7EKC - chains A and B; structure by X-ray diffraction, 2.80 A resolution.

[Chain A]
Protein: Angiotensin-converting enzyme 2
From: Homo sapiens
Notes: EC 3.4.17.23, 3.4.17.-
Reference sequence: Q9BYF1 (ACE2_HUMAN); residue numbers follow UniProt; this construct covers 19-615
Sequence (603 residues; row label = number of the first residue in the row):
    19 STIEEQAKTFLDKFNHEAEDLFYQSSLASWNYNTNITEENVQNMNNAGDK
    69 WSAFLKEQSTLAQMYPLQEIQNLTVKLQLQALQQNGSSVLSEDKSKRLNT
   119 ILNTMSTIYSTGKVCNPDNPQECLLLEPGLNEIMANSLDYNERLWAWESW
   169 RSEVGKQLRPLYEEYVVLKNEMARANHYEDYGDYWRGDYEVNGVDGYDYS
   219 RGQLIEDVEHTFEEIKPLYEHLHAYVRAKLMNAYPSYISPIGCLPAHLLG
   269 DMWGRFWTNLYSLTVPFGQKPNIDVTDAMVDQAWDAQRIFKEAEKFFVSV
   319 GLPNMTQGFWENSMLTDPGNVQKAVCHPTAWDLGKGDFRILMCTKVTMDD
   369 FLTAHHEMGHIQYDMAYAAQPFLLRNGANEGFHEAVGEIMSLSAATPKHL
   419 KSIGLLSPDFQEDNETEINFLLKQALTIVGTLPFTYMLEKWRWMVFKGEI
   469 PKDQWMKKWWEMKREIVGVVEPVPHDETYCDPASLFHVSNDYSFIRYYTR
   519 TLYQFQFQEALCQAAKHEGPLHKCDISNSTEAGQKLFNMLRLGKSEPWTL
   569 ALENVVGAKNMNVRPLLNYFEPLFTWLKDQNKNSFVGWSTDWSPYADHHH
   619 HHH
Not modelled in the structure: 615-621
Sequence notes: expression tag (616-621)
Disulfide bonds: C133-C141, C344-C361, C530-C542
Covalently attached groups: N-acetylglucosamine (NAG) linked to N53, N90, N322, N432, N546
Ion coordination: Zn2+: H374, H378, E402
Swiss-Prot annotation at these positions:
  - region (Interaction with SARS-CoV spike glycoprotein): D30 to Y41, M82 to P84, K353 to R357
  - active site: E375 (Proton acceptor), H505 (Proton donor)
  - binding site (chloride): R169, W477, K481
  - binding site (substrate): R273, H345, P346, Y515
  - binding site (Zn(2+)): H374, H378, E402
  - glycosylation (N-linked (GlcNAc...) asparagine): N53, N90, N103, N322, N432, N546

[Chain B]
Protein: Spike protein S1
From: Severe acute respiratory syndrome coronavirus 2
Reference sequence: P0DTC2 (SPIKE_SARS2); residue numbers follow UniProt; this construct covers 319-541
Sequence (229 residues; row label = number of the first residue in the row):
   319 RVQPTESIVRFPNITNLCPFGEVFNATRFASVYAWNRKRISNCVADYSVL
   369 YNSASFSTFKCYGVSPTKLNDLCFTNVYADSFVIRGDEVRQIAPGQTGTI
   419 ADYNYKLPDDFTGCVIAWNSNNLDSKVGGNYNYLYRLFRKSNLKPFERDI
   469 STEIYQAGSTPCNGVKGFNCYFPLQSYGFQPTYGVGYQPYRVVVLSFELL
   519 HAPATVCGPKKSTNLVKNKCVNFHHHHHH
Not modelled in the structure: 319-332, 528-547
Sequence notes: engineered mutation T417 (Lys in P0DTC2), K484 (Glu in P0DTC2), Y501 (Asn in P0DTC2); expression tag (542-547)
Disulfide bonds: C336-C361, C379-C432, C391-C525, C480-C488
Covalently attached groups: N-acetylglucosamine (NAG) linked to N343
Swiss-Prot annotation at these positions:
  - region: R403 to D405 (Integrin-binding motif), N448 to F456 (Immunodominant HLA epitope recognized by the CD8+)
  - glycosylation: T323 (O-linked (GalNAc) threonine), S325 (O-linked (HexNAc...) serine), N331 (N-linked (GlcNAc...) (complex) asparagine), N343 (N-linked (GlcNAc...) (complex) asparagine)
From the paper describing this entry:
  - mutagenesis - E484K: unchanged binding to Angiotensin-converting enzyme 2 (chain A)

[How chain A and chain B interact]
Residue-residue contacts (37):
  S19(A) - A475(B)  hydrogen bond (side chain-backbone)
  Q24(A) - N487(B)  hydrogen bond
  T27(A) - F456(B)
  T27(A) - A475(B)
  T27(A) - Y489(B)
  F28(A) - Y489(B)
  D30(A) - F456(B)
  K31(A) - F456(B)
  K31(A) - Y489(B)
  K31(A) - Q493(B)
  H34(A) - Y453(B)
  H34(A) - L455(B)
  H34(A) - Q493(B)
  E37(A) - Y505(B)
  D38(A) - Y449(B)  hydrogen bond
  Y41(A) - Q498(B)
  Y41(A) - T500(B)  hydrogen bond
  Y41(A) - Y501(B)
  Q42(A) - G446(B)  hydrogen bond (side chain-backbone)
  Q42(A) - Y449(B)  hydrogen bond
  Q42(A) - Q498(B)  hydrogen bond
  L45(A) - Q498(B)
  L79(A) - F486(B)  hydrophobic
  M82(A) - F486(B)  hydrophobic
  Y83(A) - F486(B)
  Y83(A) - N487(B)  hydrogen bond
  Y83(A) - Y489(B)
  N330(A) - T500(B)
  K353(A) - Y495(B)
  K353(A) - Y501(B)
  K353(A) - G502(B)  hydrogen bond (backbone-backbone)
  K353(A) - Y505(B)
  G354(A) - G502(B)
  G354(A) - Y505(B)
  D355(A) - T500(B)
  R357(A) - T500(B)
  R393(A) - Y505(B)
Interface residues without a listed pair, chain A (22 interface residues in all): E35
Interface residues without a listed pair, chain B (19 interface residues in all): Y473, G476, G496
From the paper, about this interface:
  - residue pairs: Y501(B)-K353(A) (cation-pi contact), Y501(B)-Y41(A) (pi stacking)

[In short]
Chain A and chain B form an interface of 22 and 19 residues respectively; the contacts include 9 hydrogen
bonds. Polar contacts include S19(A)-A475(B), Q24(A)-N487(B) and D38(A)-Y449(B). The authors report a
cation-pi contact between Y501(B) and K353(A); pi stacking between Y501(B) and Y41(A). From the paper: E484K
of chain B leaves binding to Angiotensin-converting enzyme 2 (chain A) unchanged.
Chain A is Angiotensin-converting enzyme 2 (Homo sapiens) and chain B is Spike protein S1 (Severe acute
respiratory syndrome coronavirus 2); the structure, Structure of SARS-CoV-2 Gamma variant spike
receptor-binding domain complexed with human ACE2, was determined by X-ray diffraction, deposited together
with 7EKE, 7EKF, 7EKG and 7EKH.
